4S0H - chains B and C of the 4 polymer chains in the assembly; structure by X-ray diffraction, 2.82 A resolution.

Chain B:
Molecule: Homeobox protein Nkx-2.5
Organism: Homo sapiens
Notes: fragment: hd
UniProt: P52952 (NKX25_HUMAN); residues 142-194 here = UniProt positions 142-194
Chain sequence (53 residues; numbered 142 to 194; the number before each row is that of its first residue):
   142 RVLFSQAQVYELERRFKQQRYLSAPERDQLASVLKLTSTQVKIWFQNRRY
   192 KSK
Differences from the reference sequence: conflict Ser193 (Cys in P52952)

Chain C:
Molecule: 19-nt DNA strand
Sequence (19 nucleotides; numbered 1 to 19; the number before each row is that of its first residue):
     1 TCTCACACCTTTGAAGTGG

Interface between chain B and chain C:
Contacting residue pairs (10; chain B residue first):
  Arg142(B) - DT12(C)  hydrogen bond to the base
  Arg142(B) - DG13(C)  hydrogen bond to the base
  Arg142(B) - DA14(C)  sugar contact
  Leu144(B) - DG13(C)  sugar contact
  Phe145(B) - DA14(C)  phosphate contact
  Gln181(B) - DA15(C)  hydrogen bond to the phosphate
  Trp185(B) - DA14(C)  phosphate contact
  Asn188(B) - DA14(C)  base contact
  Asn188(B) - DA15(C)  hydrogen bond to the base
  Lys192(B) - DG13(C)  salt bridge to the phosphate
Also at the interface, not in a pair above, chain B (10 interface residues in all): Val143, Ile184, Gln187
Also at the interface, not in a pair above, chain C (5 interface residues in all): DG16

Overview:
10 residues of chain B and 5 residues of chain C are in contact; the contacts include 4 hydrogen bonds and 1
salt bridge. Polar pairs include Arg142(B)-DT12(C), Arg142(B)-DG13(C) and Asn188(B)-DA15(C).
Chain B is Homeobox protein Nkx-2.5 (Homo sapiens) and chain C is a 19-nt DNA strand; the structure, TBX5 DB,
NKX2.5 HD, ANF DNA Complex, was determined by X-ray diffraction (same publication as 5BQD).
